4GWG - chain A; structure by X-ray diffraction, 1.39 A resolution.

# Chain A
Molecule: 6-phosphogluconate dehydrogenase, decarboxylating
Source organism: Homo sapiens
Notes: EC 1.1.1.44
Reference sequence: P52209 (6PGD_HUMAN); residues 1-482 here correspond to UniProt positions 2-483 (UniProt number = residue number + 1)
Chain sequence (484 residues; row label = number of the first residue in the row; numbers below 1 keep their minus sign (Ser-1 is residue -1)):
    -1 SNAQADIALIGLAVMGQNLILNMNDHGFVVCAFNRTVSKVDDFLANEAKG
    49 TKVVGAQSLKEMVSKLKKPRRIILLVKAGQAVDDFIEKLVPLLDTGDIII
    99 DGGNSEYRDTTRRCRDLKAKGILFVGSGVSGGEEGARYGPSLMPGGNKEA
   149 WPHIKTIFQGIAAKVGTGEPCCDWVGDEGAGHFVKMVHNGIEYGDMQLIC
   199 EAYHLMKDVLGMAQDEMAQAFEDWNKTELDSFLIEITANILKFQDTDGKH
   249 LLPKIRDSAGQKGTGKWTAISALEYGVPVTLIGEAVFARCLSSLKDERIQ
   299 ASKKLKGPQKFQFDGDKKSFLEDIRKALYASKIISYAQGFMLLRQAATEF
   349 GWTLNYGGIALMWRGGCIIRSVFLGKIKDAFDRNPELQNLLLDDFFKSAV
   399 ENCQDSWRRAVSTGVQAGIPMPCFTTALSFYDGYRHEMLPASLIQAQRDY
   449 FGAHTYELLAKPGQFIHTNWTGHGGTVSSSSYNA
Unresolved in the structure: -1 to 0, 307-308, 470-482
Differences from the reference sequence: expression tag (-1 to 0)
Curated features (UniProtKB/Swiss-Prot):
  - active site: Lys183 (Proton acceptor), Glu190 (Proton donor)
  - binding site (NADP(+)): Gly9 to Gly14, Asn32 to Thr34, Val74 to Ala76, Asn102, Ser477 to Tyr480
  - binding site (substrate): Asn102, Ser128 to Gly130, His186, Asn187, Tyr191, Lys260, Arg287, Arg446, His452
  - modified residue: Lys37 (N6-acetyllysine), Ser56 (Phosphoserine), Lys58 (N6-acetyllysine), Ser128 (Phosphoserine), Lys308 (N6-acetyllysine)

# Overview
Curated annotation (UniProt) lists active-site residues Lys183 and Glu190, 17 NADP+-binding residues and 11
substrate-binding residues.
Chain A is 6-phosphogluconate dehydrogenase, decarboxylating (Homo sapiens); the structure, Crystal Structure
Analysis of 6-phosphogluconate dehydrogenase apo-form, was determined by X-ray diffraction, deposited together
with 4GWK.
